PDB entry 1VQP | X-ray diffraction, 2.25 A resolution | chains 0 and B of the 32 polymer chains in the assembly

[Chain 0]
Molecule: 23S ribosomal RNA
Source organism: Haloarcula marismortui
Sequence (2922 nucleotides; row label = number of the first residue in the row):
     2 UUGGCUACUA UGCCAGCUGG UGGAUUGCUC GGCUCAGGCG CUGAUGAAGG ACGUGCCAAG
    62 CUGCGAUAAG CCAUGGGGAG CCGCACGGAG GCGAAGAACC AUGGAUUUCC GAAUGAGAAU
   122 CUCUCUAACA AUUGCUUCGC GCAAUGAGGA ACCCCGAGAA CUGAAACAUC UCAGUAUCGG
   182 GAGGAACAGA AAACGCAAUG UGAUGUCGUU AGUAACCGCG AGUGAACGCG AUACAGCCCA
   242 AACCGAAGCC CUCACGGGCA AUGUGGUGUC AGGGCUACCU CUCAUCAGCC GACCGUCUCG
   302 ACGAAGUCUC UUGGAACAGA GCGUGAUACA GGGUGACAAC CCCGUACUCG AGACCAGUAC
   362 GACGUGCGGU AGUGCCAGAG UAGCGGGGGU UGGAUAUCCC UCGCGAAUAA CGCAGGCAUC
   422 GACUGCGAAG GCUAAACACA ACCUGAGACC GAUAGUGAAC AAGUAGUGUG AACGAACGCU
   482 GCAAAGUACC CUCAGAAGGG AGGCGAAAUA GAGCAUGAAA UCAGUUGGCG AUCGAGCGAC
   542 AGGGCAUACA AGGUCCCUCG ACGAAUGACC GACGCGCGAG CGUCCAGUAA GACUCACGGG
   602 AAGCCGAUGU UCUGUCGUAC GUUUUGAAAA ACGAGCCAGG GAGUGUGUCU GCAUGGCAAG
   662 UCUAACCGGA GUAUCCGGGG AGGCACAGGG AAACCGACAU GGCCGCAGGG CUUUGCCCGA
   722 GGGCCGCCGU CUUCAAGGGC GGGGAGCCAU GUGGACACGA CCCGAAUCCG GACGAUCUAC
   782 GCAUGGACAA GAUGAAGCGU GCCGAAAGGC ACGUGGAAGU CUGUUAGAGU UGGUGUCCUA
   842 CAAUACCCUC UCGUGAUCUA UGUGUAGGGG UGAAAGGCCC AUCGAGUCCG GCAACAGCUG
   902 GUUCCAAUCG AAACAUGUCG AAGCAUGACC UCCGCCGAGG UAGUCUGUGA GGUAGAGCGA
   962 CCGAUUGGUG UGUCCGCCUC CGAGAGGAGU CGGCACACCU GUCAAACUCC AAACUUACAG
  1022 ACGCCGUUUG ACGCGGGGAU UCCGGUGCGC GGGGUAAGCC UGUGUACCAG GAGGGGAACA
  1082 ACCCAGAGAU AGGUUAAGGU CCCCAAGUGU GGAUUAAGUG UAAUCCUCUG AAGGUGGUCU
  1142 CGAGCCCUAG ACAGCCGGGA GGUGAGCUUA GAAGCAGCUA CCCUCUAAGA AAAGCGUAAC
  1202 AGCUUACCGG CCGAGGUUUG AGGCGCCCAA AAUGAUCGGG ACUCAAAUCC ACCACCGAGA
  1262 CCUGUCCGUA CCACUCAUAC UGGUAAUCGA GUAGAUUGGC GCUCUAAUUG GAUGGAAGUA
  1322 GGGGUGAAAA CUCCUAUGGA CCGAUUAGUG ACGAAAAUCC UGGCCAUAGU AGCAGCGAUA
  1382 GUCGGGUGAG AACCCCGACG GCCUAAUGGA UAAGGGUUCC UCAGCACUGC UGAUCAGCUG
  1442 AGGGUUAGCC GGUCCUAAGU CAUACCGCAA CUCGACUAUG ACGAAAUGGG AAACGGGUUA
  1502 AUAUUCCCGU GCCACUAUGC AGUGAAAGUU GACGCCCUGG GGUCGAUCAC GCUGGGCAUU
  1562 CGCCCAGUCG AACCGUCCAA CUCCGUGGAA GCCGUAAUGG CAGGAAGCGG ACGAACGGCG
  1622 GCAUAGGGAA ACGUGAUUCA ACCUGGGGCC CAUGAAAAGA CGAGCAUAGU GUCCGUACCG
  1682 AGAACCGACA CAGGUGUCCA UGGCGGCGAA AGCCAAGGCC UGUCGGGAGC AACCAACGUU
  1742 AGGGAAUUCG GCAAGUUAGU CCCGUACCUU CGGAAGAAGG GAUGCCUGCU CCGGAACGGA
  1802 GCAGGUCGCA GUGACUCGGA AGCUCGGACU GUCUAGUAAC AACAUAGGUG ACCGCAAAUC
  1862 CGCAAGGACU CGUACGGUCA CUGAAUCCUG CCCAGUGCAG GUAUCUGAAC ACCUCGUACA
  1922 AGAGGACGAA GGACCUGUCA ACGGCGGGGG UAACUAUGAC CCUCUUAAGG UAGCGUAGUA
  1982 CCUUGCCGCA UCAGUAGCGG CUUGCAUGAA UGGAUUAACC AGAGCUUCAC UGUCCCAACG
  2042 UUGGGCCCGG UGAACUGUAC AUUCCAGUGC GGAGUCUGGA GACACCCAGG GGGAAGCGAA
  2102 GACCCUAUGG AGCUUUACUG CAGGCUGUCG CUGAGACGUG GUCGCCGAUG UGCAGCAUAG
  2162 GUAGGAGACA CUACACAGGU ACCCGCGCUA GCGGGCCACC GAGUCAACAG UGAAAUACUA
  2222 CCCGUCGGUG ACUGCGACUC UCACUCCGGG AGGAGGACAC CGAUAGCCGG GCAGUUUGAC
  2282 UGGGGCGGUA CGCGCUCGAA AAGAUAUCGA GCGCGCCCUA UGGCUAUCUC AGCCGGGACA
  2342 GAGACCCGGC GAAGAGUGCA AGAGCAAAAG AUAGCUUGAC AGUGUUCUUC CCAACGAGGA
  2402 ACGCUGACGC GAAAGCGUGG UCUAGCGAAC CAAUUAGCCU GCUUGAUGCG GGCAAUUGAU
  2462 GACAGAAAAG CUACCCUAGG GAUAACAGAG UCGUCACUCG CAAGAGCACA UAUCGACCGA
  2522 GUGGCUUGCU ACCUCGAUGU CGGUUCCCUC CAUCCUGCCC GUGCAGAAGC GGGCAAGGGU
  2582 GAGGUUGUUC GCCUAUUAAA GGAGGUCGUG AGCUGGGUUU AGACCGUCGU GAGACAGGUC
  2642 GGCUGCUAUC UACUGGGUGU GUAAUGGUGU CUGACAAGAA CGACCGUAUA GUACGAGAGG
  2702 AACUACGGUU GGUGGCCACU GGUGUACCGG UUGUUCGAGA GAGCACGUGC CGGGUAGCCA
  2762 CGCCACACGG GGUAAGAGCU GAACGCAUCU AAGCUCGAAA CCCACUUGGA AAAGAGACAC
  2822 CGCCGAGGUC CCGCGUACAA GACGCGGUCG AUAGACUCGG GGUGUGCGCG UCGAGGUAAC
  2882 GAGACGUUAA GCCCACGAGC ACUAACAGAC CAAAGCCAUC AU
Disordered / not traced: 2-9, 126-127, 715, 971-998, 1560, 1952-1963, 2137-2236, 2339-2343, 2665-2666, 2915-2923
Construct notes: modified residue (628, 2587-2588, 2619, 2621)
Modified residues: 1MA (6-hydro-1-methyladenosine-5'-monophosphate) at position 628, OMU (o2'-methyluridine 5'-monophosphate) at position 2587, OMG (o2'-methylguanosine-5'-monophosphate) at position 2588, UR3 (3-methyluridine-5'-monophoshate) at position 2619, PSU (pseudouridine-5'-monophosphate) at position 2621
Bound ions: Mg2+ site 1 near G28 (its only coordinating residue here); Sr2+ site 1: G33, C34, U457; Na+ site 1: C40, C443; Na+ site 2: G56, A59, G61; Sr2+ site 2: G84, C85 (shared with 1 residue of chain T); Sr2+ site 3: C85, A86, C87 (shared with 1 residue of chain T); Na+ site 3 near U107 (its only coordinating residue here); Mg2+ site 2 near U115 (its only coordinating residue here); Na+ site 4: C141, G142; Na+ site 5 near U146 (its only coordinating residue here); Sr2+ site 4: G147, A183 (shared with 1 residue of chain M); Mg2+ site 3: C162, U2276; 3 more K+ sites not listed; 76 more Mg2+ sites not listed; 56 more Na+ sites not listed; 87 more Sr2+ sites not listed

[Chain B]
Name: 50S ribosomal protein L3P
Source organism: Haloarcula marismortui
Amino-acid sequence (338 residues; numbered 0 to 337; the number before each row is that of its first residue; numbering starts at 0):
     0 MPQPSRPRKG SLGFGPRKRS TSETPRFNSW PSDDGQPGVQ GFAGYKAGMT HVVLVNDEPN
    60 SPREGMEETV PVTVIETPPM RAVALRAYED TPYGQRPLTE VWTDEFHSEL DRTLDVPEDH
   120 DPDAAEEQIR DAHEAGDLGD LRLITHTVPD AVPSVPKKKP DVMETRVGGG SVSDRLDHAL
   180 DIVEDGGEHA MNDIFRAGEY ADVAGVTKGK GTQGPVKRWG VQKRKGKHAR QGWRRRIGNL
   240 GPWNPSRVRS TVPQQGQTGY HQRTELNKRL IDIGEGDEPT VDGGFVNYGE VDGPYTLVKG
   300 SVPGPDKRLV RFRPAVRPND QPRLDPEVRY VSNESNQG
Disordered / not traced: 0
Bound ions: Sr2+ site 1: Gln230 (shared with G836(0), U2615(0) of chain 0); Na+ near Gln230 (its only coordinating residue here); Sr2+ site 2: Asn243, Ser245; Sr2+ site 3: Arg310 (shared with C2672(0) of chain 0); Mg2+: Asn335 (shared with A2757(0) of chain 0)

[Interface between chain 0 and chain B]
Contacting residue pairs (337):
  U835(0) with Lys226(B), phosphate contact; Arg229(B), salt bridge to the phosphate; Gln230(B), hydrogen bond to the phosphate
  G836(0) with Arg229(B), phosphate contact; Gln230(B), phosphate contact
  U837(0) with Gln230(B), phosphate contact
  U1234(0) with Pro244(B), base contact; Arg246(B), hydrogen bond to the base; Arg248(B), sugar contact
  A1732(0) with Thr211(B), hydrogen bond to the sugar; Gln212(B), hydrogen bond to the sugar
  A1733(0) with Thr211(B), hydrogen bond to the sugar; Gln212(B), sugar contact; Gly213(B), hydrogen bond to the phosphate; Gln254(B), sugar contact
  C1734(0) with Gly213(B), phosphate contact; Arg234(B), salt bridge to the phosphate; Arg235(B), hydrogen bond to the sugar
  C1735(0) with Gly231(B), sugar contact; Trp232(B), phosphate contact; Arg233(B), hydrogen bond to the phosphate; Arg234(B), hydrogen bond to the phosphate; Arg235(B), phosphate contact
  A1736(0) with Gly231(B), phosphate contact; Arg233(B), salt bridge to the phosphate
  C1750(0) with Lys226(B), base contact
  G1751(0) with Lys226(B), hydrogen bond to the base
  C1753(0) with Lys226(B), base contact; Arg229(B), hydrogen bond to the base
  A1754(0) with Arg229(B), hydrogen bond to the sugar
  U2034(0) with Gly225(B), hydrogen bond to the phosphate
  C2035(0) with Lys224(B), phosphate contact; Gly225(B), hydrogen bond to the phosphate
  C2036(0) with Lys224(B), salt bridge to the phosphate
  C2037(0) with Lys224(B), hydrogen bond to the phosphate
  A2038(0) with Gln221(B), phosphate contact; Lys222(B), hydrogen bond to the phosphate; Lys224(B), salt bridge to the phosphate
  A2039(0) with Val215(B), phosphate contact; Lys222(B), phosphate contact; Arg234(B), salt bridge to the phosphate
  C2065(0) with Arg246(B), hydrogen bond to the phosphate
  C2066(0) with Pro244(B), phosphate contact; Arg246(B), salt bridge to the phosphate
  G2090(0) with Gln253(B), hydrogen bond to the base; Gln254(B), hydrogen bond to the sugar
  G2091(0) with Arg235(B), salt bridge to the phosphate; Leu239(B), base contact; Gln253(B), hydrogen bond to the base
  G2092(0) with Trp232(B), hydrogen bond to the phosphate; Arg235(B), salt bridge to the phosphate; Leu239(B), sugar contact
  G2093(0) with Asn238(B), phosphate contact; Leu239(B), hydrogen bond to the phosphate; Gly240(B), sugar contact; Pro241(B), hydrogen bond to the sugar; Trp242(B), hydrogen bond to the sugar; Pro244(B), hydrogen bond to the sugar; Ser245(B), hydrogen bond to the base; Arg246(B), base contact; Val247(B), base contact
  G2094(0) with Trp242(B), sugar contact; Ser245(B), sugar contact
  A2096(0) with Trp242(B), sugar contact
  G2544(0) with His227(B), base contact
  U2545(0) with Gln2(B), hydrogen bond to the phosphate
  U2546(0) with Gln2(B), base contact; Gln221(B), sugar contact; Ile236(B), sugar contact; Gly237(B), hydrogen bond to the sugar; Asn238(B), base contact
  C2547(0) with Gln2(B), base contact; Arg5(B), salt bridge to the phosphate; Lys8(B), phosphate contact; Val220(B), phosphate contact; Gln221(B), hydrogen bond to the phosphate; Asn238(B), hydrogen bond to the base; Pro252(B), phosphate contact
  C2548(0) with Arg5(B), salt bridge to the phosphate; Arg7(B), phosphate contact; Lys8(B), hydrogen bond to the phosphate; Pro241(B), base contact; Arg248(B), sugar contact; Thr250(B), hydrogen bond to the sugar; Val251(B), sugar contact; Pro252(B), sugar contact
  C2549(0) with Arg7(B), salt bridge to the phosphate; Leu11(B), phosphate contact; Arg248(B), hydrogen bond to the sugar; Thr250(B), sugar contact
  G2580(0) with Pro6(B), phosphate contact
  U2581(0) with Ser4(B), base contact; Arg5(B), hydrogen bond to the phosphate; Pro6(B), phosphate contact
  G2582(0) with Pro3(B), phosphate contact; Ser4(B), hydrogen bond to the phosphate
  A2583(0) with Pro3(B), phosphate contact
  C2591(0) with Pro1(B), phosphate contact
  G2606(0) with Pro241(B), base contact; Asn243(B), hydrogen bond to the sugar; Arg248(B), base contact
  U2607(0) with Trp242(B), stacking on the base; Asn243(B), hydrogen bond to the phosphate
  G2609(0) with Asn238(B), base contact; Gly240(B), base contact; Pro241(B), sugar contact; Trp242(B), hydrogen bond to the sugar
  U2610(0) with Asn238(B), base contact; Trp242(B), phosphate contact
  G2613(0) with Arg223(B), hydrogen bond to the sugar; Trp232(B), sugar contact; Gly237(B), base contact
  C2614(0) with Arg223(B), hydrogen bond to the sugar; His227(B), hydrogen bond to the sugar; Gln230(B), phosphate contact; Trp232(B), sugar contact
  U2615(0) with Lys226(B), phosphate contact; His227(B), sugar contact; Gln230(B), phosphate contact
  G2616(0) with Lys226(B), salt bridge to the phosphate
  A2653(0) with Arg246(B), sugar contact; Val247(B), hydrogen bond to the sugar
  C2654(0) with Val247(B), sugar contact; Arg248(B), sugar contact; Ser249(B), phosphate contact; Gln253(B), hydrogen bond to the sugar
  U2655(0) with Arg217(B), hydrogen bond to the sugar; Ser249(B), phosphate contact; Gln253(B), hydrogen bond to the sugar; Gln254(B), hydrogen bond to the sugar
  G2656(0) with Pro15(B), phosphate contact; Arg16(B), hydrogen bond to the phosphate; Lys17(B), phosphate contact; Arg217(B), hydrogen bond to the phosphate; Gly255(B), sugar contact; Gln256(B), hydrogen bond to the sugar
  G2657(0) with Lys17(B), phosphate contact; Arg18(B), hydrogen bond to the phosphate; Gln256(B), sugar contact
  G2658(0) with Arg18(B), salt bridge to the phosphate
  G2668(0) with Asp114(B), hydrogen bond to the base
  U2669(0) with Thr112(B), hydrogen bond to the sugar; Leu113(B), sugar contact; Asp114(B), sugar contact
  G2670(0) with Arg85(B), base contact; Thr112(B), sugar contact; Leu113(B), sugar contact; Val161(B), sugar contact
  U2671(0) with Arg25(B), salt bridge to the phosphate; Arg85(B), hydrogen bond to the base; Ile143(B), sugar contact; Val161(B), phosphate contact; Glu163(B), hydrogen bond to the sugar
  C2672(0) with Arg25(B), salt bridge to the phosphate; Arg85(B), sugar contact; Tyr87(B), hydrogen bond to the sugar; Pro96(B), sugar contact; Arg141(B), hydrogen bond to the phosphate; Met162(B), phosphate contact; Glu163(B), hydrogen bond to the phosphate
  U2673(0) with Tyr87(B), sugar contact; Gln94(B), hydrogen bond to the sugar; Arg141(B), salt bridge to the phosphate
  G2674(0) with Tyr92(B), sugar contact; Gly93(B), phosphate contact; Gln94(B), hydrogen bond to the phosphate
  A2678(0) with Leu11(B), hydrogen bond to the sugar; Gly12(B), base contact
  G2679(0) with Leu11(B), sugar contact; Gly12(B), sugar contact
  A2680(0) with Pro6(B), base contact
  A2681(0) with Ser10(B), hydrogen bond to the base
  C2682(0) with Arg316(B), salt bridge to the phosphate
  C2707(0) with Asn59(B), phosphate contact
  G2708(0) with Asn59(B), sugar contact
  G2713(0) with Pro6(B), sugar contact
  U2714(0) with Arg7(B), phosphate contact; Lys8(B), phosphate contact; Gly9(B), hydrogen bond to the phosphate; Ser10(B), hydrogen bond to the phosphate; Phe13(B), sugar contact
  G2715(0) with Gly9(B), phosphate contact; Ser10(B), hydrogen bond to the phosphate; Phe13(B), sugar contact; Arg16(B), salt bridge to the phosphate; Arg262(B), hydrogen bond to the sugar; Glu264(B), hydrogen bond to the base
  G2716(0) with Thr206(B), sugar contact; Arg262(B), salt bridge to the phosphate; Glu264(B), sugar contact; Ser300(B), hydrogen bond to the base; Pro302(B), sugar contact
  C2717(0) with Lys45(B), hydrogen bond to the phosphate; Met48(B), hydrogen bond to the sugar; Thr206(B), phosphate contact; Lys207(B), hydrogen bond to the phosphate; Ser300(B), sugar contact; Val301(B), sugar contact; Pro302(B), sugar contact; Gly303(B), hydrogen bond to the phosphate
  C2718(0) with Lys45(B), salt bridge to the phosphate; Met48(B), sugar contact; Lys207(B), salt bridge to the phosphate; Gly303(B), phosphate contact
  A2719(0) with Met48(B), sugar contact; Thr49(B), hydrogen bond to the sugar; His50(B), hydrogen bond to the sugar; Pro70(B), base contact; Asn335(B), sugar contact
  U2756(0) with Gly337(B), hydrogen bond to the phosphate
  A2757(0) with Val285(B), phosphate contact; Asn286(B), sugar contact; Asn335(B), phosphate contact; Gln336(B), phosphate contact; Gly337(B), hydrogen bond to the phosphate
  G2758(0) with Val285(B), phosphate contact; Asn286(B), sugar contact
  C2759(0) with Lys207(B), salt bridge to the phosphate
  C2760(0) with Lys209(B), salt bridge to the phosphate; Lys216(B), salt bridge to the phosphate
  C2764(0) with Pro70(B), sugar contact
  C2765(0) with Glu264(B), base contact; Lys267(B), hydrogen bond to the sugar; Lys298(B), sugar contact; Gly299(B), sugar contact; Ser300(B), base contact
  A2766(0) with Leu265(B), hydrogen bond to the sugar; Asn266(B), sugar contact; Lys267(B), hydrogen bond to the sugar; Lys298(B), salt bridge to the phosphate
  C2767(0) with Asn266(B), hydrogen bond to the phosphate; Arg316(B), hydrogen bond to the phosphate; Asn318(B), hydrogen bond to the phosphate
  A2768(0) with Arg316(B), hydrogen bond to the phosphate; Asn318(B), hydrogen bond to the phosphate
  C2806(0) with Ser28(B), hydrogen bond to the phosphate; Arg316(B), sugar contact
  U2807(0) with Gly12(B), base contact; Phe13(B), sugar contact; Asn27(B), hydrogen bond to the phosphate; Ser28(B), hydrogen bond to the phosphate; Thr263(B), hydrogen bond to the phosphate; Arg312(B), salt bridge to the phosphate
  U2808(0) with Gly12(B), sugar contact; Phe13(B), sugar contact; Gly14(B), hydrogen bond to the sugar; Asn27(B), hydrogen bond to the phosphate; Gln261(B), hydrogen bond to the phosphate; Arg262(B), phosphate contact; Thr263(B), hydrogen bond to the phosphate
  G2809(0) with Gly14(B), sugar contact; Pro15(B), sugar contact; Lys17(B), phosphate contact; Gln261(B), phosphate contact
  G2810(0) with Lys17(B), salt bridge to the phosphate; Thr20(B), hydrogen bond to the phosphate
  G2815(0) with Tyr92(B), hydrogen bond to the base
  G2817(0) with Arg95(B), sugar contact
  A2818(0) with Arg95(B), sugar contact; Pro96(B), hydrogen bond to the sugar
  C2819(0) with Arg85(B), hydrogen bond to the base; Pro96(B), sugar contact; Leu97(B), phosphate contact; Thr98(B), sugar contact; Glu99(B), hydrogen bond to the sugar
  A2820(0) with Thr98(B), phosphate contact; Glu99(B), sugar contact; Trp101(B), hydrogen bond to the sugar; His119(B), phosphate contact
  C2821(0) with Asp114(B), hydrogen bond to the sugar; Val115(B), sugar contact; Pro116(B), phosphate contact; Glu117(B), phosphate contact; Asp118(B), phosphate contact; His119(B), salt bridge to the phosphate
  C2822(0) with Asp114(B), sugar contact; Val115(B), sugar contact; Pro116(B), phosphate contact; Glu117(B), hydrogen bond to the phosphate; Asp118(B), hydrogen bond to the phosphate
  G2823(0) with Glu117(B), phosphate contact
  A2827(0) with Asp114(B), hydrogen bond to the sugar
  G2828(0) with Asp114(B), phosphate contact
  U2837(0) with Glu22(B), base contact; Val154(B), base contact; Pro304(B), phosphate contact; Asp305(B), sugar contact; Lys306(B), salt bridge to the phosphate; Arg307(B), hydrogen bond to the base
  A2838(0) with Lys207(B), phosphate contact; Gly208(B), hydrogen bond to the phosphate; Tyr259(B), sugar contact; Arg307(B), salt bridge to the phosphate
  C2839(0) with Arg18(B), hydrogen bond to the phosphate; Gly208(B), phosphate contact; Lys209(B), hydrogen bond to the phosphate; Gly210(B), hydrogen bond to the phosphate; Gln256(B), hydrogen bond to the phosphate
  A2840(0) with Gly210(B), phosphate contact; Thr211(B), hydrogen bond to the phosphate
  G2842(0) with Arg18(B), hydrogen bond to the base
  A2843(0) with Arg18(B), hydrogen bond to the base
  C2844(0) with Tyr259(B), sugar contact
  C2846(0) with Pro155(B), sugar contact; Lys156(B), phosphate contact; Lys158(B), phosphate contact
  G2847(0) with Arg111(B), salt bridge to the phosphate; Pro155(B), sugar contact; Lys156(B), phosphate contact; Lys157(B), hydrogen bond to the phosphate; Lys158(B), hydrogen bond to the phosphate
  G2848(0) with Arg111(B), salt bridge to the phosphate; Lys157(B), salt bridge to the phosphate
  G2851(0) with Lys157(B), hydrogen bond to the phosphate
  A2852(0) with Lys157(B), salt bridge to the phosphate
  U2853(0) with Pro155(B), sugar contact
  G2860(0) with Gly282(B), hydrogen bond to the base; Gln336(B), base contact
  G2861(0) with Asp281(B), hydrogen bond to the sugar; Gly282(B), sugar contact; Ser334(B), hydrogen bond to the sugar; Gln336(B), hydrogen bond to the base
  G2862(0) with Ser334(B), hydrogen bond to the phosphate; Gln336(B), sugar contact; Gly337(B), phosphate contact
  C2897(0) with Phe284(B), sugar contact; Val285(B), sugar contact; Asn286(B), hydrogen bond to the sugar; Gln336(B), hydrogen bond to the base
  G2898(0) with Gly282(B), sugar contact; Phe284(B), sugar contact; Asn286(B), phosphate contact; Tyr287(B), sugar contact; Gly288(B), phosphate contact; Glu289(B), sugar contact
  A2899(0) with Gly288(B), phosphate contact; Glu289(B), sugar contact
Other interface residues (no listed pair), chain 0 (127 interface residues in all): G834, A1737, G2073, A2089, A2095, U2539, G2712, C2720, G2845, G2863
Other interface residues (no listed pair), chain B (145 interface residues in all): Glu57, His260, Gly283, Arg310, Val315, Glu333

[Overview]
Chain 0 and chain B form an interface of 127 and 145 residues respectively; the contacts include 120 hydrogen
bonds, 35 salt bridges and 1 aromatic stacking contact. Polar contacts include U1234(0)-Arg246(B),
G1751(0)-Lys226(B) and C1753(0)-Arg229(B). G33(0), C34(0) and U457(0) coordinate Sr2+ site 1.
Chain 0 is 23S ribosomal RNA and chain B is 50S ribosomal protein L3P, both from Haloarcula marismortui; the
structure, The structure of the transition state analogue "RAP" bound to the large ribosomal subunit of
haloarcula ..., was determined by X-ray diffraction together with 1VQ4, 1VQ5, 1VQ8, 1VQ9, 1VQK, 1VQL, 1VQM and
1VQO from the same study.
